6UE7 - chains B and G of the 6 polymer chains in the assembly; structure by electron microscopy, 2.90 A resolution.

Chain B (and G):
Molecule: Immunoglobulin heavy constant alpha 1
Source organism: Homo sapiens
Notes: chain G of this document is another copy of the same molecule, construct and numbering; everything in this record applies to it too
Reference sequence: P01876 (IGHA1_HUMAN); residues 242-472 here correspond to UniProt positions 123-353 (UniProt number = residue number - 119)
Chain sequence (245 residues; numbered 228 to 472; the number before each row is that of its first residue):
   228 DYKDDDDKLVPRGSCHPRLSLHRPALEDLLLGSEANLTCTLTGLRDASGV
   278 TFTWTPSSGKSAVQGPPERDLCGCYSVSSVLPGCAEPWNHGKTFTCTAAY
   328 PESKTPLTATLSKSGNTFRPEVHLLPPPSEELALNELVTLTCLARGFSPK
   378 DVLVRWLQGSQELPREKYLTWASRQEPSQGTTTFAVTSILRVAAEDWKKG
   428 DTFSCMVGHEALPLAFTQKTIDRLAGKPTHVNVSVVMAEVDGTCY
Not modelled in the structure: 228-241, 455 (chain G: 228-241, 465-472)
Sequence notes: expression tag (228-241)
Disulfide bonds: Cys266-Cys323, Cys369-Cys432
Glycans and other covalent adducts: N-acetylglucosamine (NAG) linked to Asn263, Asn459
UniProt features mapped onto this chain:
  - glycosylation: Asn263 (N-linked (GlcNAc...) (complex) asparagine)

How chain B and chain G interact:
Residue-residue contacts (6; chain B residue first):
  Glu466(B) - Ser356(G)
  Glu466(B) - Ala360(G)
  Val467(B) - Val458(G)  hydrophobic
  Asp468(B) - Thr456(G)  hydrogen bond
  Gly469(B) - Ser356(G)  hydrogen bond (backbone-side chain)
  Thr470(B) - Ser356(G)  hydrogen bond

Overview:
The interface between chain B and chain G involves 5 residues on one side and 4 on the other; the contacts
include 3 hydrogen bonds. Polar pairs include Asp468(B)-Thr456(G), Gly469(B)-Ser356(G) and
Thr470(B)-Ser356(G). N-acetylglucosamine is covalently linked to Asn263(B) and Asn459(B).
Chain B and chain G are both Immunoglobulin heavy constant alpha 1 (Homo sapiens); the structure, Structure of
dimeric sIgA complex, was determined by electron microscopy together with 6UE8, 6UE9 and 6UEA from the same
study.
